PDB entry 2R7G | X-ray diffraction, 1.67 A resolution | chains A and E of the 5 polymer chains in the assembly

[Chain A]
Name: Retinoblastoma-associated protein
From: Homo sapiens
Notes: fragment: Pocket domain, deletion of residues 582-642
UniProtKB: P06400 (RB_HUMAN); residue numbers follow UniProt; this construct covers 380-581, 643-787
Chain sequence (347 residues; row label = number of the first residue in the row; note: 61 numbers in that range are skipped by the numbering (no residue carries them; nothing is unmodelled there)):
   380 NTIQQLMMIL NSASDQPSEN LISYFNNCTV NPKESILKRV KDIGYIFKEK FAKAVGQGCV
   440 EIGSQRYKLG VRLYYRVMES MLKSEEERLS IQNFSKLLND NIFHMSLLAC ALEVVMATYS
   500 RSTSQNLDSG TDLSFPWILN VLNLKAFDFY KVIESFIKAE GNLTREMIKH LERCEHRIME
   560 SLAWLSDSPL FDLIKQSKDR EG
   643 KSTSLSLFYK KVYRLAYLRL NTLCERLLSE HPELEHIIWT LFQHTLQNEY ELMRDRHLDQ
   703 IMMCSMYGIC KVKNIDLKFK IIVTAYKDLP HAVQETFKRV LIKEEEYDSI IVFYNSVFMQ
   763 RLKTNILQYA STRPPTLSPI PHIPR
Unresolved in the structure: 503-508, 579-581, 786-787
UniProt features mapped onto this chain:
  - modified residue (Phosphoserine): S567, S780

[Chain E]
Name: Early E1A 32 kDa protein
From: Human adenovirus 5
Notes: fragment: CR1 domain
UniProtKB: P03255 (E1A_ADE05); residue numbers follow UniProt; this construct covers 40-49
Chain sequence (10 residues; numbered 40 to 49; the number before each row is that of its first residue):
    40 PPTLHELYDL
Unresolved in the structure: 49
UniProt features mapped onto this chain:
  - region: P41 to L49 (Interaction with RB1 in competition with E2F1)

[Interface between chain A and chain E]
Pairs across the interface (19; chain A residue first):
  Y709(A) - L43(E)
  Y709(A) - H44(E)
  Y709(A) - E45(E)  hydrogen bond
  K713(A) - P40(E)
  K713(A) - T42(E)
  K713(A) - L43(E)
  K713(A) - H44(E)
  V714(A) - L43(E)  hydrophobic
  K720(A) - E45(E)
  K720(A) - Y47(E)
  F721(A) - E45(E)  hydrogen bond (backbone-side chain)
  I753(A) - E45(E)
  I753(A) - Y47(E)
  I753(A) - D48(E)
  Y756(A) - L43(E)  hydrogen bond (side chain-backbone)
  N757(A) - H44(E)
  N757(A) - E45(E)  hydrogen bond (side chain-backbone)
  M761(A) - L43(E)  hydrophobic
  M761(A) - H44(E)
Interface residues without a listed pair, chain A (14 interface residues in all): G710, S751, K765, I768, L769

[Summary]
The interface between chain A and chain E involves 14 residues on one side and 7 on the other; the contacts
include 4 hydrogen bonds. Among the polar pairs are Y709(A)-E45(E), F721(A)-E45(E) and Y756(A)-L43(E).
Here chain A is Retinoblastoma-associated protein (Homo sapiens) and chain E is Early E1A 32 kDa protein
(Human adenovirus 5). Entry 2R7G (Structure of the retinoblastoma protein pocket domain in complex with
adenovirus E1A CR1 domain) was determined by X-ray diffraction.
